Entry 1JZB (X-ray diffraction, 2.81 A resolution); this record covers chain A.

== Chain A ==
Name: Neurotoxin 2
From: Centruroides sculpturatus
UniProt: P01493 (SCX2_CENSC); aligned to UniProt positions 1-66 over residues 1-66 (the alignment contains insertions or deletions, so no single offset holds)
Amino-acid sequence (66 residues; each row starts with the number of its first residue):
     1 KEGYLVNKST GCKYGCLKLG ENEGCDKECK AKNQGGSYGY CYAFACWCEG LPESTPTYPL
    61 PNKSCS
Disulfides: Cys12-Cys65, Cys16-Cys41, Cys25-Cys46, Cys29-Cys48
What the authors report for this chain:
  - interface residues: Glu2, Ser9, Lys13, Tyr42, Tyr58

== In short ==
The paper reports interface residues Glu2, Ser9 and Lys13 among others.
Chain A is Neurotoxin 2 (Centruroides sculpturatus); the structure, Crystal Structure of Variant 2 Scorpion
Toxin from Centruroides sculpturatus Ewing, was determined by X-ray diffraction together with 1JZA from the
same study.
